2OYI - chains B and C of the 5 polymer chains in the assembly; structure by X-ray diffraction, 2.70 A resolution.

# Chain B
Protein: Fibrinogen beta chain
From: Homo sapiens
UniProtKB: P02675 (FIBB_HUMAN); residues 149-461 here correspond to UniProt positions 179-491 (UniProt number = residue number + 30)
Chain sequence (313 residues; numbered 149 to 461; the number before each row is that of its first residue):
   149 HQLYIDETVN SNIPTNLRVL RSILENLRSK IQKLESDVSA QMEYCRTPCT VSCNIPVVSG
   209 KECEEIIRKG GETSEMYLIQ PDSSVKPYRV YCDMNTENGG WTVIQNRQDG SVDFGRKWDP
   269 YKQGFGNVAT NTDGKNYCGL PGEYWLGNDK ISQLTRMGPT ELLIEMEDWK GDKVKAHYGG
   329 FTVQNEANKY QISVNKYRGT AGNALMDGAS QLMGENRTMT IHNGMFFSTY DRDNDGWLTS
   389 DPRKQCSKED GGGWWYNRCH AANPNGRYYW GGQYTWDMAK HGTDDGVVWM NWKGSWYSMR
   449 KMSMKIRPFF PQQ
Not modelled in the structure: 149-157, 459-461
Curated features (UniProtKB/Swiss-Prot):
  - glycosylation: Asn364 (N-linked (GlcNAc...) asparagine)
Disulfides: Cys201-Cys286, Cys211-Cys240, Cys394-Cys407
Covalent attachments: glycan linked to Asn364

# Chain C
Protein: Fibrinogen gamma chain
From: Homo sapiens
UniProtKB: P02679 (FIBG_HUMAN); residues 96-406 here correspond to UniProt positions 122-432 (UniProt number = residue number + 26)
Chain sequence (311 residues; numbered 96 to 406; the number before each row is that of its first residue):
    96 YEASILTHDS SIRYLQEIYN SNNQKIVNLK EKVAQLEAQC QEPCKDTVQI HDITGKDCQD
   156 IANKGAKQSG LYFIKPLKAN QQFLVYCEID GSGNGWTVFQ KRLDGSVDFK KNWIQYKEGF
   216 GHLSPTGTTE FWLGNEKIHL ISTQSAIPYA LRVELEDWNG RTSTADYAMF KVGPEADKYR
   276 LTYAYFAGGD AGDAFDGFDF GDAPSAKFFT SHNGMQFSTW DNDNDKFEGN CAEQDGSGWW
   336 MNKCHAGHLN GVYYQGGTYS KASTPNGYDN GIIWATWKTR WYSMKKTTMK IIPFNRLTIG
   396 EGQQHHLGGA K
Not modelled in the structure: 395-406
Sequence notes: engineered mutation Ala298 (Asp324 in P02679), Ala301 (Asp327 in P02679)
Curated features (UniProtKB/Swiss-Prot):
  - region: Thr374 to Glu396 (Gamma-chain polymerization, binding amino end of another fibrin alpha chain), Gly397 to Lys406 (Platelet aggregation and Staphylococcus clumping)
  - binding site (Ca(2+)): Asp318, Asp320, Phe322, Gly324
  - glycosylation: Asn308 (N-linked (GlcNAc...) asparagine)
  - cross-link: Gln398 (Isoglutamyl lysine isopeptide (Gln-Lys) (interchain with K-432)), Lys406 (Isoglutamyl lysine isopeptide (Lys-Gln) (interchain with Q-424))
Disulfides: Cys153-Cys182, Cys326-Cys339

# Chain B / chain C interface
Inter-chain disulfides: Cys197(B)-Cys139(C)
Residue-residue contacts (87; chain B residue first):
  Ser159(B) - Glu97(C)  hydrogen bond
  Ile161(B) - His103(C)
  Pro162(B) - Glu97(C)
  Leu165(B) - Ser106(C)
  Leu165(B) - Ile107(C)  hydrophobic
  Leu165(B) - Leu110(C)  hydrophobic
  Arg166(B) - Tyr96(C)
  Arg166(B) - Glu97(C)  salt bridge
  Leu168(B) - Leu110(C)  hydrophobic
  Arg169(B) - Tyr109(C)
  Arg169(B) - Leu110(C)
  Leu172(B) - Leu110(C)
  Leu172(B) - Ile113(C)  hydrophobic
  Leu172(B) - Tyr114(C)  hydrophobic
  Leu172(B) - Asn117(C)
  Glu173(B) - Tyr109(C)  hydrogen bond
  Leu175(B) - Asn117(C)
  Arg176(B) - Tyr109(C)
  Arg176(B) - Ile113(C)
  Arg176(B) - Asn117(C)
  Ile179(B) - Asn117(C)
  Ile179(B) - Lys120(C)
  Ile179(B) - Ile121(C)  hydrophobic
  Leu182(B) - Leu124(C)  hydrophobic
  Glu183(B) - Lys120(C)
  Glu183(B) - Leu124(C)
  Glu183(B) - Lys127(C)
  Ser187(B) - Lys127(C)  hydrogen bond
  Gln189(B) - Leu131(C)
  Met190(B) - Gln130(C)
  Met190(B) - Leu131(C)  hydrophobic
  Met190(B) - Gln134(C)
  Cys193(B) - Cys135(C)  hydrophobic
  Cys197(B) - Cys139(C)  disulfide
  Cys197(B) - Lys140(C)  hydrogen bond (backbone-backbone)
  Thr198(B) - Cys139(C)
  Thr198(B) - Lys140(C)
  Val199(B) - Lys140(C)  hydrogen bond (backbone-backbone)
  Val199(B) - Asp141(C)
  Val199(B) - Thr142(C)  hydrogen bond (backbone-backbone)
  Ser200(B) - Asp141(C)
  Ser200(B) - Thr142(C)  hydrogen bond
  Ser200(B) - Val143(C)
  Cys201(B) - Asp141(C)  hydrogen bond (backbone-side chain)
  Cys201(B) - Val143(C)
  Asn202(B) - Val143(C)
  Asn202(B) - His217(C)
  Asn202(B) - Leu218(C)
  Asn202(B) - Ser219(C)
  Asn202(B) - Pro220(C)
  Asn202(B) - Thr224(C)
  Ile203(B) - Ile145(C)  hydrophobic
  Ile203(B) - Leu179(C)  hydrophobic
  Ile203(B) - His217(C)
  Ile203(B) - Leu218(C)  hydrogen bond (backbone-backbone)
  Pro204(B) - Gly216(C)
  Pro204(B) - His217(C)
  Val205(B) - Phe215(C)
  Val205(B) - Gly216(C)  hydrogen bond (backbone-backbone)
  Val205(B) - Phe226(C)  hydrophobic
  Val205(B) - Trp227(C)
  Val205(B) - Leu228(C)
  Val205(B) - Lys232(C)
  Val206(B) - Gly214(C)
  Arg216(B) - Ile209(C)
  Lys217(B) - Ile209(C)
  Lys217(B) - Glu213(C)  salt bridge
  Gly218(B) - Gln210(C)  hydrogen bond (backbone-side chain)
  Glu220(B) - Gln210(C)  hydrogen bond
  Glu223(B) - His217(C)  salt bridge
  Leu226(B) - Phe168(C)  hydrophobic
  Gln228(B) - Gln176(C)
  Gln228(B) - Gln177(C)
  Asp230(B) - Gln176(C)
  Ser231(B) - Gln176(C)  hydrogen bond (backbone-side chain)
  Pro235(B) - Phe168(C)  hydrophobic
  Pro235(B) - Gln177(C)
  Arg237(B) - Asp141(C)  salt bridge
  Arg237(B) - Val143(C)
  Asp261(B) - Glu132(C)
  Asp261(B) - Gln136(C)
  Arg264(B) - Gln136(C)  hydrogen bond (side chain-backbone)
  Gly274(B) - Pro138(C)
  Asn275(B) - Pro138(C)
  Asn275(B) - Cys139(C)  hydrogen bond (side chain-backbone)
  Asn284(B) - Thr224(C)
  Tyr285(B) - His217(C)
Also at the interface, not in a pair above, chain B (47 interface residues in all): Val186, Met224
Also at the interface, not in a pair above, chain C (49 interface residues in all): Val128, Leu166, Asn175

# Summary
Chain B and chain C form an interface of 47 and 49 residues respectively, with 1 disulfide bond, 15 hydrogen
bonds and 4 salt bridges. Among the polar pairs are Arg166(B)-Glu97(C), Lys217(B)-Glu213(C) and
Glu223(B)-His217(C). From UniProt: 4 Ca2+-binding residues on chain C.
Here chain B is Fibrinogen beta chain and chain C is Fibrinogen gamma chain, both from Homo sapiens. Entry
2OYI (Crystal Structure of Fragment D of gammaD298,301A Fibrinogen with the Peptide Ligand
Gly-Pro-Arg-Pro-Amide) was determined by X-ray diffraction, deposited together with 2OYH.
